1GU5 - chains A and C of the 4 polymer chains in the assembly; structure by X-ray diffraction, 2.10 A resolution.

# Chain A
Molecule: Caat/enhancer binding protein beta
Source organism: Homo sapiens
Notes: fragment: bzip domain, residues 259-336
UniProtKB: P17676 (P17676); residues 259-336 here = UniProt positions 259-336
Amino-acid sequence (78 residues; row label = number of the first residue in the row):
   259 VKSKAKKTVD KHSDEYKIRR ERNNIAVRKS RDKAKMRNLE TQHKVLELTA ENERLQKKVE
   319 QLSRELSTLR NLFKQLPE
Disordered / not traced: 259-267, 334-336
Swiss-Prot annotation at these positions:
  - region: Lys275 to Arg295 (Basic motif), Leu297 to Leu304 (Leucine-zipper)
  - modified residue: Thr266 (Phosphothreonine), Ser288 (Phosphoserine), Ser325 (Phosphoserine)
  - cross-link (Glycyl lysine isopeptide (Lys-Gly)): Lys260 (interchain with G-Cter in SUMO2), Lys262 (interchain with G-Cter in SUMO2), Lys332 (interchain with G-Cter in SUMO2)
  - mutagenesis: Ser288 (S288A: Loss of nuclear translocation)

# Chain C
Molecule: 16-nt DNA strand
Sequence (16 nucleotides; each row starts with the number of its first residue):
     1 TTGTGTTGGC CAATCA

# How chain A and chain C interact
Pairs across the interface (13):
  Lys269(A) - DA12(C)  salt bridge to the phosphate
  Tyr274(A) - DA12(C)  hydrogen bond to the phosphate
  Arg278(A) - DC11(C)  salt bridge to the phosphate
  Arg278(A) - DA12(C)  hydrogen bond to the base
  Asn281(A) - DA12(C)  hydrogen bond to the base
  Asn281(A) - DA13(C)  base contact
  Asn282(A) - DC10(C)  sugar contact
  Asn282(A) - DC11(C)  hydrogen bond to the phosphate
  Val285(A) - DC11(C)  base contact
  Val285(A) - DA12(C)  base contact
  Arg286(A) - DG9(C)  phosphate contact
  Arg289(A) - DC10(C)  base contact
  Lys293(A) - DG8(C)  salt bridge to the phosphate

# In short
Chain A and chain C form an interface of 9 and 6 residues respectively, with 4 hydrogen bonds and 3 salt
bridges. Among the polar pairs are Arg278(A)-DA12(C), Asn281(A)-DA12(C) and Tyr274(A)-DA12(C). UniProt lists
one mutagenesis site on chain A.
Here chain A is Caat/enhancer binding protein beta (Homo sapiens) and chain C is a 16-nt DNA strand. Entry
1GU5 (Crystal structure of C/EBPBETA BZIP homodimer bound to a DNA fragment from the MIM-1 promoter) was
determined by X-ray diffraction.
